PDB entry 6TA6 | electron microscopy, 3.20 A resolution | chains B and C of the 12 polymer chains in the assembly

Chain B (and C):
Protein: Outer membrane protein OprM
From: Pseudomonas aeruginosa
Notes: chain C of this document is another copy of the same molecule, construct and numbering; everything in this record applies to it too
Reference sequence: Q51487 (OPRM_PSEAE); residues 1-468 here correspond to UniProt positions 18-485 (UniProt number = residue number + 17)
Sequence (474 residues; each row starts with the number of its first residue):
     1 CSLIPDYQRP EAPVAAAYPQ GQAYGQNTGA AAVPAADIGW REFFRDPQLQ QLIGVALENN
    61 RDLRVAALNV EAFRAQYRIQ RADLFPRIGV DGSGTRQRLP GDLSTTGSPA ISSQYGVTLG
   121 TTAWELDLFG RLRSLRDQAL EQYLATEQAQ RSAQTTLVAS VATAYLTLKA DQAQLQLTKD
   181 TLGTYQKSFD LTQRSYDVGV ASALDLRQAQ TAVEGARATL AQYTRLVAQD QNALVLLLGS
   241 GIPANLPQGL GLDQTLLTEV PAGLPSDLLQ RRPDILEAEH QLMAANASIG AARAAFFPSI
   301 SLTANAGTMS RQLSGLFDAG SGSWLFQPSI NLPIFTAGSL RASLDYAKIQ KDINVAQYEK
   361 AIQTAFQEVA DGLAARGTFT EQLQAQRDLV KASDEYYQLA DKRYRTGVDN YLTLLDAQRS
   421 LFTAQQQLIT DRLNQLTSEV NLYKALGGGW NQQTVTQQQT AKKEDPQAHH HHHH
Not modelled in the structure: 456-474
Construct notes: expression tag (469-474)
UniProt features mapped onto this chain:
  - lipidation: Cys1 (N-palmitoyl cysteine)

Interface between chain B and chain C:
Pairs across the interface - 88 pairs, chain B then chain C:
  Arg61(B) - Ala356(C)
  Arg61(B) - Glu359(C)  salt bridge
  Arg61(B) - Lys360(C)
  Arg61(B) - Gln363(C)
  Asp62(B) - Lys360(C)  salt bridge
  Val65(B) - Ala356(C)  hydrophobic
  Leu68(B) - Ile349(C)
  Leu68(B) - Asp352(C)
  Leu68(B) - Ile353(C)  hydrophobic
  Asn69(B) - Ile353(C)
  Glu71(B) - Ile349(C)
  Ala72(B) - Tyr346(C)
  Ala72(B) - Ile349(C)  hydrophobic
  Ala75(B) - Ala342(C)
  Ala75(B) - Asp345(C)
  Gln76(B) - Tyr346(C)
  Ile79(B) - Ser339(C)
  Ile79(B) - Ala342(C)  hydrophobic
  Ala82(B) - Ala337(C)  hydrophobic
  Phe85(B) - Phe335(C)  hydrophobic
  Pro86(B) - Phe335(C)
  Arg87(B) - Pro333(C)
  Arg87(B) - Ser339(C)
  Arg87(B) - Leu340(C)
  Ile88(B) - Pro333(C)
  Ile88(B) - Ile334(C)  hydrogen bond (backbone-backbone)
  Ile88(B) - Phe335(C)
  Gly89(B) - Leu332(C)
  Gly89(B) - Pro333(C)
  Val90(B) - Ile330(C)
  Val90(B) - Asn331(C)
  Val90(B) - Leu332(C)  hydrogen bond (backbone-backbone)
  Asp91(B) - Ser329(C)  hydrogen bond
  Asp91(B) - Ile330(C)
  Gly92(B) - Pro328(C)
  Gly92(B) - Ser329(C)  hydrogen bond (backbone-side chain)
  Gly92(B) - Ile330(C)  hydrogen bond (backbone-backbone)
  Ser93(B) - Gln327(C)
  Ser93(B) - Pro328(C)
  Gly94(B) - Phe326(C)
  Gly94(B) - Gln327(C)  hydrogen bond (backbone-side chain)
  Gly94(B) - Pro328(C)  hydrogen bond (backbone-backbone)
  Thr95(B) - Phe326(C)
  Thr95(B) - Gln327(C)
  Arg96(B) - Leu325(C)
  Arg96(B) - Phe326(C)  hydrogen bond (backbone-backbone)
  Gln97(B) - Trp324(C)
  Gln97(B) - Leu325(C)
  Arg98(B) - Ser323(C)
  Arg98(B) - Trp324(C)  hydrogen bond (backbone-backbone)
  Leu99(B) - Ser323(C)
  Pro100(B) - Met309(C)
  Pro100(B) - Ser323(C)
  Asp102(B) - Ser310(C)
  Asp102(B) - Arg311(C)  hydrogen bond (side chain-backbone)
  Leu103(B) - Gln114(C)
  Leu103(B) - Met309(C)  hydrophobic
  Leu103(B) - Ser310(C)
  Leu103(B) - Arg311(C)
  Ile111(B) - Trp324(C)  hydrophobic
  Ala203(B) - Leu399(C)  hydrophobic
  Leu204(B) - Tyr396(C)  hydrophobic
  Leu204(B) - Leu399(C)  hydrophobic
  Leu204(B) - Arg403(C)
  Arg207(B) - Glu395(C)  salt bridge
  Gln208(B) - Tyr396(C)
  Thr211(B) - Leu389(C)
  Thr211(B) - Ala392(C)
  Glu214(B) - Ala385(C)
  Glu214(B) - Asp388(C)
  Ala218(B) - Gln382(C)
  Ala218(B) - Gln386(C)
  Ala221(B) - Thr378(C)
  Ala221(B) - Gln382(C)
  Gln222(B) - Gln382(C)  hydrogen bond
  Arg225(B) - Thr378(C)  hydrogen bond
  Arg225(B) - Phe379(C)
  Ala228(B) - Tyr24(C)
  Gln229(B) - Asp371(C)
  Asn232(B) - Tyr24(C)  hydrogen bond
  Asn232(B) - Gln367(C)
  Asn232(B) - Ala370(C)  hydrogen bond (side chain-backbone)
  Asn232(B) - Asp371(C)  hydrogen bond
  Ala233(B) - Gln367(C)
  Leu236(B) - Gln363(C)
  Leu236(B) - Thr364(C)
  Leu236(B) - Gln367(C)
  Gly239(B) - Gln363(C)  hydrogen bond (backbone-side chain)
Also at the interface, not in a pair above, chain B (50 interface residues in all): Arg64, Arg81, Asp83, Thr224
Also at the interface, not in a pair above, chain C (59 interface residues in all): Pro13, Ala23, Gln312, Ser321, Gly322, Thr336, Ser343, Gln350, Gln357, Ala374, Ala375, Ser393

Summary:
50 residues of chain B and 59 residues of chain C are in contact; the contacts include 16 hydrogen bonds and 3
salt bridges. Polar contacts include Arg61(B)-Glu359(C), Asp62(B)-Lys360(C) and Arg207(B)-Glu395(C).
Chain B and chain C are both Outer membrane protein OprM (Pseudomonas aeruginosa); the structure, MexAB
assembly of the Pseudomonas MexAB-OprM efflux pump reconstituted in nanodiscs, was determined by electron
microscopy (same publication as 6T7S and 6TA5).
